PDB entry 8XX7 | electron microscopy, 3.32 A resolution | chains D and R of the 10 polymer chains in the assembly

# Chain D
Protein: C-X-C motif chemokine 5
Source organism: Homo sapiens
UniProtKB: P42830 (CXCL5_HUMAN); residues 1-78 here correspond to UniProt positions 37-114 (UniProt number = residue number + 36)
Amino-acid sequence (78 residues; row label = number of the first residue in the row):
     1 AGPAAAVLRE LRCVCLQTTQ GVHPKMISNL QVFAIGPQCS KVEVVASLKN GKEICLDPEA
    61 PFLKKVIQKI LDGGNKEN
Not modelled in the structure: 1-9, 75-78
UniProt features mapped onto this chain:
  - site: Leu8, Arg9 (Cleavage)
Disulfides: Cys13-Cys39, Cys15-Cys55

# Chain R
Protein: C-X-C chemokine receptor type 2
Source organism: Homo sapiens
UniProtKB: P25025 (CXCR2_HUMAN); numbering as in UniProt (aligned over 2-360)
Amino-acid sequence (416 residues; each row starts with the number of its first residue; numbers below 1 keep their minus sign (Met-55 is residue -55)):
   -55 MGKTIIALSY IFCLVFADYK DDDDAANFTP VNGSSGNQSV RLVTSSSLEV LFQGPGSEDF
     5 NMESDSFEDF WKGEDLSNYS YSSTLPPFLL DAAPCEPESL EINKYFVVII YALVFLLSLL
    65 GNSLVMLVIL YSRVGRSVTD VYLLNLALAD LLFALTLPIW AASKVNGWIF GTFLCKVVSL
   125 LKEVNFYSGI LLLACISVDR YLAIVHATRT LTQKRYLVKF ICLSIWGLSL LLALPVLLFR
   185 RTVYSSNVSP ACYEDMGNNT ANWRMLLRIL PQSFGFIVPL LIMLFCYGFT LRTLFKAHMG
   245 QKHRAMRVIF AVVLIFLLCW LPYNLVLLAD TLMRTQVIQE TCERRNHIDR ALDATEILGI
   305 LHSCLNPLIY AFIGQKFRHG LLKILAIHGL ISKDSLPKDS RPSFVGSSSG HTSTTL
Not modelled in the structure: -55 to 30, 331-360
Construct notes: initiating methionine (-55); expression tag (-54 to 1)
UniProt features mapped onto this chain:
  - site: Asp35, Ala36 (Microbial infection: Cleavage)
  - modified residue (Phosphoserine): Ser347, Ser351, Ser352, Ser353
  - glycosylation: Asn22 (N-linked (GlcNAc...) asparagine)
Disulfides: Cys39-Cys286, Cys119-Cys196

# Interface between chain D and chain R
Residue-residue contacts (35):
  Glu10(D) - Arg208(R)  salt bridge
  Glu10(D) - Arg212(R)  salt bridge
  Glu10(D) - Asp274(R)
  Glu10(D) - Arg278(R)  salt bridge
  Glu10(D) - Leu296(R)
  Leu11(D) - Val187(R)  hydrophobic
  Leu11(D) - Ser189(R)
  Leu11(D) - Arg278(R)  hydrogen bond (backbone-side chain)
  Arg12(D) - Asp274(R)  salt bridge
  Arg12(D) - Met277(R)
  Arg12(D) - Arg289(R)
  Arg12(D) - Ile292(R)
  Arg12(D) - Asp293(R)  salt bridge
  Cys13(D) - Arg289(R)  hydrogen bond (backbone-side chain)
  Val14(D) - Pro38(R)
  Val14(D) - Cys39(R)
  Val14(D) - Asn191(R)
  Leu16(D) - Glu284(R)
  Leu16(D) - Arg289(R)
  Gln17(D) - Asp35(R)  hydrogen bond
  Gln17(D) - Ala36(R)
  Thr19(D) - Leu33(R)
  Thr19(D) - Ala36(R)
  Gln31(D) - Ser190(R)
  Ile35(D) - Asn202(R)
  Pro37(D) - Glu198(R)
  Pro37(D) - Asp199(R)
  Gln38(D) - Val187(R)
  Gln38(D) - Tyr188(R)
  Gln38(D) - Ser189(R)  hydrogen bond
  Ser40(D) - Ala205(R)
  Glu53(D) - Ala36(R)
  Glu53(D) - Pro38(R)
  Ile54(D) - Leu33(R)  hydrophobic
  Cys55(D) - Pro38(R)  hydrophobic
Interface residues without a listed pair, chain D (21 interface residues in all): Thr18, Gly21, Phe33, Gly36, Val45
Interface residues without a listed pair, chain R (32 interface residues in all): Ala37, Tyr197, Asn203, Thr204, Asn206, Leu271, Thr285, Cys286

# Overview
21 residues of chain D and 32 residues of chain R are in contact; the contacts include 4 hydrogen bonds and 5
salt bridges. Polar contacts include Glu10(D)-Arg208(R), Glu10(D)-Arg212(R) and Glu10(D)-Arg278(R).
Chain D is C-X-C motif chemokine 5 and chain R is C-X-C chemokine receptor type 2, both from Homo sapiens; the
structure, Structure of CXCR2 bound to CXCL5 (CXCR2-CXCL5-Go Full map), was determined by electron microscopy
together with 8XVU, 8XWA, 8XWF, 8XWM, 8XWN, 8XWS and 6 further entries from the same study.
